Entry 7VCF (electron microscopy, 2.50 A resolution); this record covers chains Q and T of the 15 polymer chains in the assembly.

Chain Q:
Name: Tic56
From: Chlamydomonas reinhardtii
Reference sequence: A8J6R5 (A8J6R5_CHLRE); residue numbers follow UniProt; this construct covers 1-244
Sequence (244 residues; each row starts with the number of its first residue):
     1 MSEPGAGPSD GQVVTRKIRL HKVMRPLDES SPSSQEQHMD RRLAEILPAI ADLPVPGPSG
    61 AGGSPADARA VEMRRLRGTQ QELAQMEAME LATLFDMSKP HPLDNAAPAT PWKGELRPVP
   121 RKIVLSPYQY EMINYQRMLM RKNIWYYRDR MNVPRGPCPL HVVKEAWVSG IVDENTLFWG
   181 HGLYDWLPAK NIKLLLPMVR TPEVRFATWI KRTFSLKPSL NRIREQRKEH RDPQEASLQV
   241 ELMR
Disordered / not traced: 1-78, 228-244

Chain T:
Name: Tic100
From: Chlamydomonas reinhardtii
Reference sequence: A0A2K3DQY7 (A0A2K3DQY7_CHLRE); residues 1-955 here = UniProt positions 1-955
Sequence (955 residues; row label = number of the first residue in the row):
     1 MASKKGTDAP AALTDPLKED PTVIRDEAQF PEPSLYFKVF ESEAGEPEAK IRADVNKLYD
    61 RWIEKYGRRW PEDGINTEDM VWLAEEANKR KRAKPRPRGT VAAEKTEYED EFMPDPTVGA
   121 PVSAADAAKA ARRAKKDRKK KKAAGGAEQP AGPRTNYEKT VAGGKWVTDE FESADYEAGN
   181 LEKLWDMYLW DREGKPTMMP DTPAAQQEGE ESEDFDDFYT AYRPRDVDSE EAREAVWATD
   241 EFESDEDNTE SEWAPEYVGA GLGLVAEDPL NPQYSLRHSN HPLAPFPGEP LKWASYVYPD
   301 FTTFEGLSKQ SIPHGMGVMT FGTGTGAGFA MSQTRYGDKY EGEFQAGYAH GLGQFTSEAS
   361 GEVYIGEFFA GQRHGCGMTL DMKPYFYLLE RGVDPVEAYR RTAGAIMKNV EVRTWYRGNK
   421 LGDAKEDEVV EINVLKDELD DPFEIALRNS LHDAKLRKWK AMSPQDKAMD RIVSIIERVQ
   481 RRNPGRFGAY YREDEKGRVR PVLDSDGADT DFDSVDMIQG VDTDGDLGPG WEGATDSEEN
   541 PMDPRIRELM AAEGMDDKLE DEGFKDTVLG SAIINPYTGL DMKTYLDGKE RHQAELVSVY
   601 KASREGRKYL NKVRKDKGGA AKDDESSYVE DDAASGHPGA LLSREAEDDR LARLYEQAGV
   661 SKEDERRVEG LAARWRRLLA ADEEEVLGGA VGAFRRPGNP LAANDSDTGF ETESDMMEMC
   721 DIPEILGTVQ EARQIVERAR MWRFKPYGEV GLRMAQDANG SPVSLMQEPL HYPHGTKFMA
   781 PGPLGLCHAV PDDPSLRQEM AKVAHNYAAI YRMYNFDWDP EPGTVQYKID QRIRRAQELR
   841 NNAMARYLAA ADEVLRDGAA PAGEGDQALL LASTSTGAPE AFDGQGNASG SGSSSALSSR
   901 GGSMFASMTL SRPAPMAGVV SLGRAARVVL GAFADAAKSV PMARPRLARP SGRRQ
Disordered / not traced: 1-13, 116-153, 615-637, 677-695, 857-955
Modified / non-standard residues: S42, S173, S212, S229, S244, S251, S505, S514, S537, S706, S714 (phosphoserine; SEP); T77, T168, T239, T249, T510, T523, T708, T712 (phosphothreonine; TPO)
Cystine bridges: C376-C720
Metal / ion sites: Mg2+: T708, T712

Chain Q / chain T interface:
Contacting residue pairs (132; chain Q residue first):
  A84(Q) - R846(T)
  E87(Q) - L839(T)
  E87(Q) - N842(T)
  E87(Q) - R846(T)  salt bridge
  E90(Q) - R835(T)  salt bridge
  E90(Q) - L839(T)
  L91(Q) - L839(T)  hydrophobic
  L94(Q) - R832(T)  hydrogen bond (backbone-side chain)
  L94(Q) - A836(T)  hydrophobic
  F95(Q) - R832(T)
  F95(Q) - A836(T)  hydrophobic
  D96(Q) - R832(T)  hydrogen bond (backbone-side chain)
  M97(Q) - K828(T)  hydrogen bond (backbone-side chain)
  M97(Q) - R832(T)
  K99(Q) - R832(T)  hydrogen bond (backbone-side chain)
  H101(Q) - R832(T)
  L103(Q) - Q831(T)  hydrogen bond (backbone-side chain)
  L103(Q) - R835(T)
  D104(Q) - Y827(T)
  D104(Q) - K828(T)
  D104(Q) - R832(T)  salt bridge
  N105(Q) - G823(T)
  A106(Q) - Y827(T)  hydrogen bond (backbone-side chain)
  A107(Q) - Y827(T)
  P108(Q) - Y827(T)
  W112(Q) - D819(T)  hydrogen bond (side chain-backbone)
  W112(Q) - P820(T)
  W112(Q) - E821(T)
  W112(Q) - P822(T)
  G114(Q) - D819(T)
  E115(Q) - W818(T)
  E115(Q) - D819(T)
  L116(Q) - W818(T)
  R117(Q) - P21(T)
  R117(Q) - W818(T)
  P118(Q) - P21(T)
  P120(Q) - P21(T)
  P120(Q) - T22(T)
  P120(Q) - I24(T)  hydrophobic
  R121(Q) - T22(T)
  K122(Q) - I24(T)  hydrogen bond (backbone-backbone)
  K122(Q) - R25(T)
  I123(Q) - I24(T)
  V124(Q) - I24(T)  hydrogen bond (backbone-backbone)
  V124(Q) - R25(T)
  V124(Q) - D26(T)
  S126(Q) - D26(T)  hydrogen bond
  S126(Q) - A28(T)
  P127(Q) - A28(T)
  Y128(Q) - A28(T)
  Q129(Q) - D26(T)
  E131(Q) - F30(T)
  Y146(Q) - W293(T)  hydrophobic
  Y146(Q) - K745(T)
  Y146(Q) - P746(T)  hydrophobic
  Y147(Q) - P769(T)  hydrogen bond (side chain-backbone)
  Y147(Q) - Y772(T)  hydrogen bond
  Y147(Q) - P781(T)  hydrophobic
  R148(Q) - M741(T)  hydrogen bond (side chain-backbone)
  R148(Q) - P781(T)
  R148(Q) - Y807(T)
  D149(Q) - M779(T)
  D149(Q) - Y807(T)  hydrogen bond (backbone-side chain)
  R150(Q) - F778(T)  hydrogen bond (side chain-backbone)
  R150(Q) - M779(T)  hydrogen bond (backbone-backbone)
  R150(Q) - A780(T)  hydrogen bond (side chain-backbone)
  R150(Q) - P781(T)
  R150(Q) - G782(T)  hydrogen bond (side chain-backbone)
  R150(Q) - G785(T)
  R150(Q) - L786(T)
  R150(Q) - V803(T)
  M151(Q) - M779(T)  hydrophobic
  M151(Q) - L796(T)  hydrophobic
  M151(Q) - M800(T)  hydrophobic
  N152(Q) - M741(T)
  N152(Q) - Y807(T)  hydrogen bond
  V153(Q) - Q767(T)
  P154(Q) - F744(T)
  P154(Q) - Q767(T)  hydrogen bond (backbone-side chain)
  R155(Q) - P746(T)
  R155(Q) - M766(T)  hydrogen bond (side chain-backbone)
  R155(Q) - Q767(T)
  R155(Q) - E768(T)  hydrogen bond (side chain-backbone)
  R155(Q) - H771(T)  hydrogen bond (side chain-backbone)
  R155(Q) - Y772(T)
  G156(Q) - P746(T)
  G156(Q) - Q767(T)  hydrogen bond (backbone-backbone)
  G156(Q) - P769(T)
  P157(Q) - Y747(T)
  C158(Q) - P769(T)  hydrophobic
  V162(Q) - P769(T)  hydrophobic
  E165(Q) - L770(T)
  A166(Q) - L770(T)
  S169(Q) - L784(T)
  G170(Q) - G782(T)
  G170(Q) - P783(T)
  G170(Q) - L784(T)  hydrogen bond (backbone-backbone)
  I171(Q) - P769(T)
  I171(Q) - L770(T)
  I171(Q) - Y772(T)  hydrophobic
  I171(Q) - P781(T)
  I171(Q) - G782(T)  hydrogen bond (backbone-backbone)
  D173(Q) - P781(T)
  D173(Q) - G782(T)
  D173(Q) - P783(T)
  N175(Q) - Y811(T)
  T176(Q) - P781(T)
  L177(Q) - Y807(T)  hydrophobic
  W179(Q) - L291(T)
  W179(Q) - W293(T)
  W179(Q) - W742(T)
  H181(Q) - P290(T)
  H181(Q) - L291(T)
  H181(Q) - K292(T)
  Y184(Q) - L283(T)  hydrophobic
  Y184(Q) - L291(T)  hydrophobic
  Y184(Q) - L307(T)
  Y184(Q) - G315(T)
  Y184(Q) - W742(T)
  D185(Q) - R738(T)  salt bridge
  W186(Q) - W293(T)  hydrophobic
  W186(Q) - M741(T)
  W186(Q) - W742(T)
  L187(Q) - Y814(T)  hydrophobic
  K190(Q) - Y811(T)  hydrogen bond
  K190(Q) - N815(T)
  N191(Q) - Y814(T)
  N191(Q) - N815(T)  hydrogen bond
  R212(Q) - P783(T)
  L220(Q) - C787(T)  hydrophobic
  I223(Q) - C787(T)
  R227(Q) - A789(T)
Interface residues without a listed pair, chain Q (75 interface residues in all): Q80, L83, P100, K113, V172, G182, P188, L216
Interface residues without a listed pair, chain T (72 interface residues in all): D20, V23, E27, Q29, P282, M316, E737, V790, E799, I810, I833

Overview:
The interface between chain Q and chain T involves 75 residues on one side and 72 on the other, with 28
hydrogen bonds and 4 salt bridges. Polar contacts include E87(Q)-R846(T), E90(Q)-R835(T) and D104(Q)-R832(T).
The Mg2+ site is built by T708(T) and T712(T).
Here chain Q is Tic56 and chain T is Tic100, both from Chlamydomonas reinhardtii. Entry 7VCF (Cryo-EM
structure of Chlamydomonas TOC-TIC supercomplex) was determined by electron microscopy.
